PDB entry 5WNY | X-ray diffraction, 2.10 A resolution | chains P and A of the 4 polymer chains in the assembly

# Chain P
Molecule: 10-nt DNA strand
Sequence (10 nucleotides; row label = number of the first residue in the row):
     1 GCTGATGCGC
Bound ions: Na+: DG9 (shared with Thr101(A), Val103(A), Ile106(A) of chain A); Ca2+: DC10 (together with 5-FdUTP) (shared with Asp190(A), Asp192(A), Asp256(A) of chain A)

# Chain A
Molecule: DNA polymerase beta
Source organism: Homo sapiens
Notes: EC 2.7.7.7, 4.2.99.-
Reference sequence: P06746 (DPOLB_HUMAN); residues 1-335 here = UniProt positions 1-335
Amino-acid sequence (335 residues; each row starts with the number of its first residue):
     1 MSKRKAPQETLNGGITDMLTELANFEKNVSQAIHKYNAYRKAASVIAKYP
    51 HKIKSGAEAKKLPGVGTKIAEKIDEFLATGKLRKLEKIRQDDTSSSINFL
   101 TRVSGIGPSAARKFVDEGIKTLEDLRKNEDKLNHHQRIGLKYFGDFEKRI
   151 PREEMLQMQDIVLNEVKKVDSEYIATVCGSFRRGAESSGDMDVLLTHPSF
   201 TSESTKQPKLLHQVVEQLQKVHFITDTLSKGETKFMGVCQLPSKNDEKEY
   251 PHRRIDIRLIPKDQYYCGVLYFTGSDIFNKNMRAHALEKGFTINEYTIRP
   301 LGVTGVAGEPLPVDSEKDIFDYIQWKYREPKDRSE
Disordered / not traced: 1-9
Curated features (UniProtKB/Swiss-Prot):
  - region: Arg183 to Asp192 (DNA-binding)
  - active site: Lys72 (Nucleophile)
  - binding site (K(+)): Lys60, Leu62, Val65, Thr101, Val103, Ile106
  - binding site (Na(+)): Lys60, Leu62, Val65, Thr101, Val103, Ile106
  - binding site (dATP): Arg149, Ser180, Arg183, Gly189, Asp190
  - binding site (dCTP): Arg149, Ser180, Arg183, Gly189, Asp190
  - binding site (dGTP): Arg149, Ser180, Arg183, Gly189, Asp190, Asp192
  - binding site (dTTP): Arg149, Ser180, Arg183, Gly189, Asp190
  - binding site (Mg(2+)): Asp190, Asp192, Asp256
  - modified residue: Lys72 (N6-acetyllysine), Arg83 (Omega-N-methylarginine), Arg152 (Omega-N-methylarginine)
  - cross-link (Glycyl lysine isopeptide (Lys-Gly)): Lys41 (interchain with G-Cter in ubiquitin), Lys61 (interchain with G-Cter in ubiquitin), Lys81 (interchain with G-Cter in ubiquitin)
  - natural variant: Leu22 (L22P: Found in a gastric cancer sample; uncertain significance), Tyr39 (Y39C: Found in a gastric cancer sample; uncertain significance), Gly118 (G118V: Decreased DNA-directed DNA polymerase activity), Arg137 (R137Q: Decreased function in base-excision repair), Arg149 (R149I: Decreased DNA-directed DNA polymerase activity), Asp160 (D160N: Found in a gastric cancer sample; uncertain significance), Cys239 (C239R: Found in a gastric cancer sample; uncertain significance), Lys289 (K289M: Found in a colon cancer sample; uncertain significance), Asn294 (N294D: Found in a gastric cancer sample; uncertain significance), Glu295 (E295K: Found in a gastric cancer sample; uncertain significance)
  - mutagenesis: Phe25 (F25W: No effect on 5'-dRP lyase activity. Decreased ssDNA binding), His34 (H34G: Decreased 5'-dRP lyase activity. Decreased ssDNA binding), Lys35 (K35A: Decreased 5'-dRP lyase activity. Decreased ssDNA binding. Loss of 5'-dRP lyase activity; when associated with A-68 and A-72. Decreased ssDNA binding; when associated with A-68 and A-72 ...), Tyr39 (Y39F: No effect on 5'-dRP lyase activity; Y39Q: Abolishes DNA polymerase and 5'-dRP lyase activity), Lys41 (K41R: Abolishes ubiquitination; when associated with R-61 and R-81), Lys60 (K60A: Decreased 5'-dRP lyase activity. Decreased ssDNA binding), Lys61 (K61R: Abolishes ubiquitination; when associated with R-41 and R-81), Lys68 (K68A: No effect on 5'-dRP lyase activity. Decreased ssDNA binding. Loss of 5'-dRP lyase activity; when associated with A-35 and A-72. Decreased ssDNA binding; when associated with A-35 and A-72 ...), Glu71 (E71Q: No effect on 5'-dRP lyase activity. No effect on structure shown by circular dichroism. No effect on ssDNA binding), Lys72 (K72A: Severely reduced 5'-dRP lyase activity. Does not affect ssDNA binding. Loss of 5'-dRP lyase activity; when associated with A-35 and A-68. Decreased ssDNA binding ...), Glu75 (E75A: Slightly decreased 5'-dRP lyase activity. Decreased ssDNA binding. No effect on structure shown by circular dichroism), Lys81 (K81R: Abolishes ubiquitination; when associated with R-41 and R-61), 5 further mutagenesis entries in UniProt
Bound ions: Na+ site 1: Lys60, Leu62, Val65 (shared with 1 residue of chain D); Na+ site 2: Thr101, Val103, Ile106 (shared with DG9(P) of chain P); Ca2+ site 1: Asp190, Asp192, Asp256 (together with 5-FdUTP) (shared with DC10(P) of chain P); Ca2+ site 2: Asp190, Asp192 (together with 5-FdUTP)
Small-molecule neighbours: 5-FdUTP (B7P; 2'-deoxy-5-fluorouridine 5'-(tetrahydrogen triphosphate)): Arg149, Gly179, Ser180, Arg183, Ser187, Ser188, Gly189, Asp190, Asp192, Tyr271, Phe272, Thr273, Gly274, Ser275, Asp276, Asn279

# How chain P and chain A interact
Pairs across the interface (19):
  DG7(P) with Ser109(A), phosphate contact
  DC8(P) with Gly105(A), phosphate contact; Gly107(A), hydrogen bond to the phosphate; Pro108(A), phosphate contact; Ser109(A), hydrogen bond to the phosphate; Ala110(A), hydrogen bond to the phosphate
  DG9(P) with Val103(A), phosphate contact; Ser104(A), phosphate contact; Gly105(A), hydrogen bond to the phosphate; Ile106(A), hydrogen bond to the phosphate; Gly107(A), phosphate contact; His135(A), sugar contact; Lys234(A), base contact; Arg254(A), phosphate contact
  DC10(P) with Asp192(A), phosphate contact; Met236(A), sugar contact; Arg254(A), salt bridge to the phosphate; Asp256(A), phosphate contact; Tyr271(A), hydrogen bond to the base
Other interface residues (no listed pair), chain A (17 interface residues in all): Asp190, Phe272

# Overview
4 residues of chain P face 17 of chain A across their interface; the contacts include 6 hydrogen bonds and 1
salt bridge. Among the polar pairs are DC10(P)-Tyr271(A), DC8(P)-Gly107(A) and DC8(P)-Ser109(A). Ligands of
chain A: 5-FdUTP.
Here chain P is a 10-nt DNA strand and chain A is DNA polymerase beta (Homo sapiens). Entry 5WNY (DNA
polymerase beta substrate complex with incoming 5-FdUTP) was determined by X-ray diffraction (same publication
as 5WNX, 5WNZ and 5WO0).
